PDB entry 7NYW | electron microscopy, 3.10 A resolution | chains A and M of the 14 polymer chains in the assembly

== Chain A ==
Protein: Chromosome partition protein MukB
From: Photorhabdus thracensis
Reference sequence: A0A0F7LRY2 (A0A0F7LRY2_9GAMM); numbering as in UniProt (aligned over 1-1482)
Amino-acid sequence (1482 residues; row label = number of the first residue in the row):
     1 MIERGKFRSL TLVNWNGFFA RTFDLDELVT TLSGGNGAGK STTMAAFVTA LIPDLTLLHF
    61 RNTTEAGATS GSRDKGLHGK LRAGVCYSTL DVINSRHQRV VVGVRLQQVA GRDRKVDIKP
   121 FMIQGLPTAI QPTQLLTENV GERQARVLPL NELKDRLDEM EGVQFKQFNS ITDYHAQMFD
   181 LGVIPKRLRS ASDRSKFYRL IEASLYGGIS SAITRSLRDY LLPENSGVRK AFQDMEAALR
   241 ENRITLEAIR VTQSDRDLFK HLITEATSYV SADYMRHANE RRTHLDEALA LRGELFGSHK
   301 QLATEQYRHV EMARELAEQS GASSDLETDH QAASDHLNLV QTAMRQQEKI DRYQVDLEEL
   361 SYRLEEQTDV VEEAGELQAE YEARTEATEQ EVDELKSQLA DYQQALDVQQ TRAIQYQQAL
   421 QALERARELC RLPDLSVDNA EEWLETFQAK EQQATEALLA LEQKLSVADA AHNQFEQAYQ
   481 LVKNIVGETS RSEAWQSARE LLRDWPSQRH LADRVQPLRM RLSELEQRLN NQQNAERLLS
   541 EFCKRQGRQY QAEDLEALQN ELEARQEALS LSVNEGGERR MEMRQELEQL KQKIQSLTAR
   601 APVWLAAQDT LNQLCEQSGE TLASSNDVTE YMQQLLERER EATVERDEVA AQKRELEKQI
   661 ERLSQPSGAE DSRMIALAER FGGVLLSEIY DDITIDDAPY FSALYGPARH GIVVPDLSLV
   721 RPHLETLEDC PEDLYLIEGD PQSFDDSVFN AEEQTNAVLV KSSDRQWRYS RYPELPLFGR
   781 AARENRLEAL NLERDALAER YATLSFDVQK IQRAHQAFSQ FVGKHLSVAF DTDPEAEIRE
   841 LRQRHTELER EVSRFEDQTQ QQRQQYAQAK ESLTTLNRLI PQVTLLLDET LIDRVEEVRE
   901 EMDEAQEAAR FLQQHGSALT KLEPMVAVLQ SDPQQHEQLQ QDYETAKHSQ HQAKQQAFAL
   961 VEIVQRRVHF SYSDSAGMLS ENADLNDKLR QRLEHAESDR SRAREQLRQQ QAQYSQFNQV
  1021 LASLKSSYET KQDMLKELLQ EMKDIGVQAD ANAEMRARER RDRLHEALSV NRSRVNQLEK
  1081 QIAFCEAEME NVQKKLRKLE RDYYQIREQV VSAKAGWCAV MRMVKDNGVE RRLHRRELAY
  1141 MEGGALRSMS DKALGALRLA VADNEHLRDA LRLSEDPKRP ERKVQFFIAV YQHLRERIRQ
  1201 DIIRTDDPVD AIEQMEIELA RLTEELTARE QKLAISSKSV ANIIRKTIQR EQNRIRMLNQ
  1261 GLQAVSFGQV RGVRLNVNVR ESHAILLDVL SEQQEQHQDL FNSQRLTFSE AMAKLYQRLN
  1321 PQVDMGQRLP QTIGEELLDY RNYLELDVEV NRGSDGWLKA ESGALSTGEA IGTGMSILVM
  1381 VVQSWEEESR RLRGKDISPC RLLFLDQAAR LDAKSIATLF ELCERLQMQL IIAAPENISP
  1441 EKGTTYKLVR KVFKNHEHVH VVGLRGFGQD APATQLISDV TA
Unresolved in the structure: 1, 307-1088, 1469-1482
Sequence notes: engineered mutation Gln1407 (Glu in A0A0F7LRY2)
Bound ions: Mg2+: Ser41 (together with ATP)
Small-molecule neighbours:
  - ATP (adenosine-5'-triphosphate), molecule 1: Asn16, Gly35, Asn36, Gly37, Ala38, Gly39, Lys40, Ser41, Thr42, Gly76, Gly79, Lys80, Gln1407, Arg1450
  - ATP, molecule 2: Gln1269, Arg1352, Gly1363, Ala1364, Leu1365, Ser1366, Thr1367, Gly1368, Glu1369
  - 4'-phosphopantetheine (PNS): Leu289, Ala290, Gly293
Reported in the primary citation:
  - binding site for DNA 80 b: Gln1327, Arg1328
  - binding site for matS2 DNA 80 b, oligo FBA769: Lys1178
  - binding site for DNA 80 b (chain M): Arg1328
  - binding site for 4'-phosphopantetheine: Arg839
  - mutagenesis - E1407Q: decreased catalytic activity (citing earlier work)
  - mutagenesis - S1366R, D1406A: abolished growth

== Chain M ==
Molecule: DNA 80 b
Sequence (30 nucleotides; each row starts with the number of its first residue):
     1 ATATATATAT ATATATATAT ATATATATAT

== Chain A / chain M interface ==
Pairs across the interface (10):
  Leu57(A) with DA11(M), phosphate contact; DT12(M), phosphate contact
  His59(A) with DA13(M), salt bridge to the phosphate
  Arg61(A) with DA13(M), salt bridge to the phosphate
  Thr69(A) with DT14(M), phosphate contact
  Ser70(A) with DT14(M), phosphate contact
  Arg73(A) with DT14(M), salt bridge to the phosphate
  Ser192(A) with DA11(M), hydrogen bond to the phosphate
  Ser195(A) with DA11(M), sugar contact
  Arg199(A) with DT12(M), salt bridge to the phosphate
Other interface residues (no listed pair), chain A (13 interface residues in all): Thr56, Gly71, Lys75, Ala191
Other interface residues (no listed pair), chain M (5 interface residues in all): DT10

== Overview ==
The interface between chain A and chain M involves 13 residues on one side and 5 on the other, with 1 hydrogen
bond and 4 salt bridges. Among the polar pairs are Ser192(A)-DA11(M), His59(A)-DA13(M) and Arg61(A)-DA13(M).
The paper reports a binding site for DNA 80 b at Gln1327(A) and Arg1328(A); S1366R and D1406A of chain A
abolish growth.
Chain A is Chromosome partition protein MukB (Photorhabdus thracensis) and chain M is DNA 80 b; the structure,
Cryo-EM structure of the MukBEF-MatP-DNA head module, was determined by electron microscopy (same publication
as 7NYX, 7NYY, 7NYZ, 7NZ0, 7NZ2, 7NZ3 and 7NZ4).
